8QLO - chains B and A; structure by electron microscopy, 2.57 A resolution.

Chain B:
Molecule: Short prokaryotic Argonaute
Organism: Bacillales bacterium
Sequence (507 residues; row label = number of the first residue in the row):
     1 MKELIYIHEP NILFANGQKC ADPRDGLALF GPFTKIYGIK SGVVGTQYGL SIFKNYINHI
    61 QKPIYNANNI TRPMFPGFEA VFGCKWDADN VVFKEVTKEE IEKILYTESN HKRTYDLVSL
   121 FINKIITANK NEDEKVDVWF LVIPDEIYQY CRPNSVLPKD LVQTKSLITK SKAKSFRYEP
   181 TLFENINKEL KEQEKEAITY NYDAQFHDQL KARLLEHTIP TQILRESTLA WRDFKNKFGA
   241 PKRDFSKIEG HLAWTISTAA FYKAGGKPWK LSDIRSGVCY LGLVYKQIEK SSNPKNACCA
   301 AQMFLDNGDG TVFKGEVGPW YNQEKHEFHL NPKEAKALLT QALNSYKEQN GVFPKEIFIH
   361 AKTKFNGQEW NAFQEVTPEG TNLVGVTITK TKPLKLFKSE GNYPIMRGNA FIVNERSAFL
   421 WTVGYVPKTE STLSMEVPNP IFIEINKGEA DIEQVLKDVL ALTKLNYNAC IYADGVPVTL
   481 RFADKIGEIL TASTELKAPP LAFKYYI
Unresolved in the structure: 152-203
Reported in the primary citation:
  - mutagenesis - Y37E, D137K, K395A: decreased catalytic activity
  - mutagenesis - D133K, Y262E, K504A/Y505A: abolished catalytic activity

Chain A:
Molecule: Toll/interleukin-1 receptor domain-containing protein
Organism: Bacillales bacterium
Sequence (452 residues; numbered -1 to 450; the number before each row is that of its first residue; numbers below 1 keep their minus sign (Ser-1 is residue -1)):
    -1 SNARNKIFIS HAAPDDNDFT KWLALKLIAL GYEVWCDVLF LDKGADFWKV IDKEIREGAI
    59 KFLLATSEIA IKRDGVLKEI AVAEKVKKQL KDDNFIIPLI IDENLSYDDL PPEIIRLNAV
   119 DFKKSWAVGL QDLLKALDDQ KVEKNSPDPD KSNALYQQIF LHNKGIIERE EIYDSNWFSI
   179 LSFPKELRFH DYEKLMPKGF DVRELTYPAV RYKNYLCTFA WEYDFMHQLP KTETYNSSQT
   239 IRIPTEEILS GKYDSPFIGN FECQRLIVQL LNKAFELRMK EKGVREYPMS NKMGYWFEKG
   299 KLEKDKFNKV LLVGKQKDKH WHFGISAAGK LYPFPVLMIS SHIFFTKDGK ELIESKKIQH
   359 AARRRQGKNW WNDDWRNKLL AFVKYLSDDE NSFYLEVGSE EKIYISNEPV QFVGKVSYNM
   419 PEKNNLKDEA EISDLNDLNE FDGEIFEETD SE
Unresolved in the structure: -1, 437-450
Reported in the primary citation:
  - conformationally variable residues (order/disorder transition): Asn423 to Leu436
  - mutagenesis - R54E, E77A, R114E, N174A: abolished catalytic activity
  - mutagenesis - D40A/K41A, W46E: decreased catalytic activity

How chain B and chain A interact:
Pairs across the interface (116):
  Met1(B) with Gln409(A)
  Lys2(B) with Phe332(A); Val408(A); Gln409(A); Phe410(A); Val411(A), hydrogen bond (backbone-backbone)
  Glu3(B) with Val411(A)
  Leu4(B) with Tyr171(A), hydrophobic; Phe410(A), hydrophobic; Val411(A), hydrogen bond (backbone-backbone)
  Tyr6(B) with Ile164(A); Val414(A), hydrophobic
  Asn16(B) with Pro147(A)
  Gln18(B) with Pro147(A); Asp148(A); Asn151(A)
  Lys19(B) with Asn151(A), hydrogen bond (backbone-side chain)
  Cys20(B) with Tyr154(A), hydrophobic
  Asp25(B) with Tyr154(A), hydrogen bond
  Ala28(B) with Lys24(A), hydrogen bond (backbone-side chain)
  Leu29(B) with Leu23(A), hydrophobic; Lys24(A), hydrogen bond (backbone-side chain); Tyr154(A), hydrophobic
  Phe30(B) with Asn151(A)
  Gln61(B) with Ser123(A), hydrogen bond (backbone-side chain)
  Lys62(B) with Glu101(A), salt bridge; Lys121(A), hydrogen bond (side chain-backbone); Lys122(A)
  Pro63(B) with Trp124(A)
  Tyr65(B) with Asp16(A); Trp124(A)
  Asn68(B) with Asn423(A), hydrogen bond; Glu427(A)
  Asn69(B) with Asp16(A)
  Thr71(B) with Glu427(A)
  Arg72(B) with Ile430(A); Asn434(A), hydrogen bond
  Met74(B) with Asp16(A); Trp124(A), hydrophobic
  Pro76(B) with Trp124(A)
  Glu79(B) with Ala125(A); Gln129(A), hydrogen bond
  Ala80(B) with Trp20(A), hydrophobic; Lys24(A); Ala125(A)
  Arg243(B) with Leu436(A)
  Asp244(B) with Leu433(A)
  Ile248(B) with Ile430(A), hydrophobic
  Lys392(B) with Lys328(A)
  Pro393(B) with Asn174(A); Trp175(A), hydrogen bond (backbone-side chain)
  Leu394(B) with Asn174(A); Trp175(A)
  Lys395(B) with Asp172(A); Ser173(A); Asn174(A), hydrogen bond (backbone-side chain)
  Leu396(B) with Asp172(A); Ser173(A); Phe410(A), hydrophobic
  Phe397(B) with Tyr171(A); Asp172(A), hydrogen bond (backbone-backbone); Ser173(A); Asn370(A); Trp373(A), hydrophobic; Arg374(A); Leu377(A), hydrophobic
  Lys398(B) with Glu169(A), salt bridge; Asn370(A), hydrogen bond (backbone-side chain); Arg374(A); Ser415(A); Tyr416(A)
  Ser399(B) with Glu169(A); Ile170(A); Arg374(A)
  Gly401(B) with Asn370(A), hydrogen bond (backbone-side chain); Asp371(A)
  Asn402(B) with Trp369(A); Asn370(A), hydrogen bond (backbone-backbone); Asp371(A), hydrogen bond; Leu424(A)
  Tyr403(B) with Asn370(A); Tyr416(A), hydrogen bond (backbone-side chain); Met418(A), hydrophobic; Pro419(A), hydrophobic; Lys421(A); Asn422(A), hydrogen bond; Asn423(A); Leu424(A), hydrophobic
  Pro404(B) with Tyr416(A), hydrogen bond (backbone-side chain)
  Ile405(B) with Tyr171(A), hydrophobic
  Met406(B) with Ile164(A), hydrophobic; Val414(A), hydrophobic; Ser415(A); Tyr416(A), hydrophobic
  Asn409(B) with Val414(A)
  Phe411(B) with Phe332(A), hydrophobic; Phe410(A), hydrophobic
  Asn414(B) with Tyr330(A)
  Tyr425(B) with Tyr416(A), hydrophobic; Pro419(A)
  Pro427(B) with Lys162(A); Gly163(A); Tyr416(A), hydrophobic
  Lys428(B) with Leu159(A); Lys162(A), hydrogen bond (backbone-backbone)
  Glu430(B) with Lys162(A), salt bridge
  Ser431(B) with Glu427(A)
  Met435(B) with Trp369(A), hydrophobic; Leu424(A); Glu427(A); Ala428(A); Ser431(A)
  Glu436(B) with Arg361(A), salt bridge; Gly365(A); Trp373(A), hydrogen bond
  Val437(B) with Trp373(A)
Also at the interface, not in a pair above, chain B (59 interface residues in all): His8, Ile70, Arg225, Glu400, Val413, Phe419
Also at the interface, not in a pair above, chain A (67 interface residues in all): Phe17, Val126, Ser150, Pro331, Met336, Ser338, Lys366, Trp368, Gly412, Asn417
From the paper, about this interface:
  - residue pairs: Glu436(B)-Arg361(A) (salt bridge)
  - interface residues, chain B: Arg72(B), Arg225(B), Arg243(B)
  - hot spots on chain B (mutagenesis) - F397E, F397E/F411E: decreased binding to Toll/interleukin-1 receptor domain-containing protein (chain A)
  - hot spots on chain A (mutagenesis) - Y171E, Y171E/W175E/F410E, W175E, W373E: decreased binding to Short prokaryotic Argonaute (chain B)

Overview:
59 residues of chain B face 67 of chain A across their interface, with 23 hydrogen bonds and 4 salt bridges.
Polar contacts include Lys62(B)-Glu101(A), Lys398(B)-Glu169(A) and Glu430(B)-Lys162(A). The paper describes a
salt bridge between Glu436(B) and Arg361(A). From the paper: R54E, E77A and R114E of chain A, among others,
abolish catalytic activity; interface residues Arg72(B), Arg225(B) and Arg243(B); 18 substitutions were tested
in all.
Chain B is Short prokaryotic Argonaute and chain A is Toll/interleukin-1 receptor domain-containing protein,
both from Bacillales bacterium; the structure, CryoEM structure of the apo SPARTA (BabAgo/TIR-APAZ) complex,
was determined by electron microscopy (same publication as 8QLP).
